PDB entry 8WOF | electron microscopy, 3.30 A resolution | chains P and S of the 13 polymer chains in the assembly

== Chain P (and S) ==
Name: SIR2-like domain-containing protein
Source organism: Paenibacillus sp. 453mf
Notes: chain S of this document is another copy of the same molecule, construct and numbering; everything in this record applies to it too
UniProtKB: A0A1I6T0R8 (A0A1I6T0R8_9BACL); residues 1-381 here = UniProt positions 1-381
Chain sequence (381 residues; row label = number of the first residue in the row):
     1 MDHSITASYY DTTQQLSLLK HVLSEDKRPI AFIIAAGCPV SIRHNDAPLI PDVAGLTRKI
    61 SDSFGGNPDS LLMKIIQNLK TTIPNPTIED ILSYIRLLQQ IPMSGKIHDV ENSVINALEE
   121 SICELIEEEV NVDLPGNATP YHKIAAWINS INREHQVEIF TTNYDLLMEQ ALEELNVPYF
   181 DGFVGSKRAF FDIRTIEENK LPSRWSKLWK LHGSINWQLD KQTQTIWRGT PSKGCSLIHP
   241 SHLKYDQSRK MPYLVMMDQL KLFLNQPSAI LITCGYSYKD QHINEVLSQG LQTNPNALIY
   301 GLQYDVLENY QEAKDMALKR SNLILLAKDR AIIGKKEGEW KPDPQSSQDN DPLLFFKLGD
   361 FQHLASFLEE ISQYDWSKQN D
Unresolved in the structure: 1-7, 65-69, 246-250, 342-353, 374-381 (chain S: 1-10, 64-71, 342-356, 374-381)

== Interface between chain P and chain S ==
Pairs across the interface (28; chain P residue first):
  Glu169(P) with Ser186(S)
  Glu173(P) with Gly185(S); Ser186(S), hydrogen bond (side chain-backbone); Arg188(S); Phe190(S)
  Asn176(P) with Phe190(S)
  Val177(P) with Phe190(S)
  Tyr179(P) with Val184(S); Gly185(S); Ser186(S), hydrogen bond
  Val184(P) with Tyr179(S)
  Gly185(P) with Tyr179(S)
  Ser186(P) with Tyr179(S), hydrogen bond (backbone-side chain); Arg228(S)
  Lys187(P) with Gln170(S)
  Phe190(P) with Asn176(S); Val177(S)
  Arg194(P) with Arg204(S)
  Thr195(P) with Trp205(S), hydrogen bond
  Lys200(P) with Pro202(S)
  Pro202(P) with Lys200(S); Leu201(S), hydrophobic
  Arg204(P) with Arg194(S)
  Trp205(P) with Val184(S), hydrophobic; Thr195(S)
  Arg228(P) with Gly185(S); Ser186(S); Lys187(S)
Interface residues without a listed pair, chain P (20 interface residues in all): Leu172, Pro178, Glu198
Interface residues without a listed pair, chain S (23 interface residues in all): Glu173, Pro178, Phe180, Asp181, Ala189

== Summary ==
The interface between chain P and chain S involves 20 residues on one side and 23 on the other; the contacts
include 4 hydrogen bonds. Polar contacts include Glu173(P)-Ser186(S), Tyr179(P)-Ser186(S) and
Thr195(P)-Trp205(S).
Both chains are SIR2-like domain-containing protein (Paenibacillus sp. 453mf). Entry 8WOF (Cryo-EM structure
of SIR2/HerA complex) was determined by electron microscopy.
